Entry 6QZK (X-ray diffraction, 3.55 A resolution); this record covers chains A and B of the 3 polymer chains in the assembly.

[Chain A]
Molecule: Clostridium butyricum Argonaute
From: Clostridium butyricum
Notes: engineered mutation(s): D541A, D611A
Amino-acid sequence (748 residues; each row starts with the number of its first residue):
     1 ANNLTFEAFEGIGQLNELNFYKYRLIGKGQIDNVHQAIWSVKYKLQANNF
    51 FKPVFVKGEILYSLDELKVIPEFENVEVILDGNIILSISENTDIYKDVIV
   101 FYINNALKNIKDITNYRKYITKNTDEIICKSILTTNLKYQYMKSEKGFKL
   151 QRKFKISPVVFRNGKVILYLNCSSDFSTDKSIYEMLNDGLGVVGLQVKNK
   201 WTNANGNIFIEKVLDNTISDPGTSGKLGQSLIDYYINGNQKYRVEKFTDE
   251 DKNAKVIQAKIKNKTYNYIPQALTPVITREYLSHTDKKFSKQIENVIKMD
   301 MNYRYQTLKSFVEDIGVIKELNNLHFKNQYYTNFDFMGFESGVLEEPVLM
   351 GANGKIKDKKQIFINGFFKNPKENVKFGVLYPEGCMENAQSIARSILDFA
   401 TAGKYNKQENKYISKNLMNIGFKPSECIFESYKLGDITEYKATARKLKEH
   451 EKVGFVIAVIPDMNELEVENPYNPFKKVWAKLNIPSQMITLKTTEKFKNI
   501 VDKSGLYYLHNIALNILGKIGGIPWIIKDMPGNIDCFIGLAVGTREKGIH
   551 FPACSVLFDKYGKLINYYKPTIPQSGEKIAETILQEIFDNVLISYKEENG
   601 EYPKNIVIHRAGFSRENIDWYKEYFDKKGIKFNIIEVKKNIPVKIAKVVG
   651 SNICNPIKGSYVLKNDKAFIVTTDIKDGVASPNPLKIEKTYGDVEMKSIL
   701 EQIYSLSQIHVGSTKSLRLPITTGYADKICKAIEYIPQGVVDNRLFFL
Disordered / not traced: 464-465
Bound ions: Mg2+: Leu-748 (shared with DC1(B) of chain B)
What the authors report for this chain:
  - catalytic residues: Glu-577, Asp-727 (by similarity / conservation)
  - binding site for the 21-nt DNA strand (chain B): His-35

[Chain B]
Molecule: 21-nt DNA strand
Sequence (21 nucleotides; row label = number of the first residue in the row):
     1 CGAGGTAGTAGGTTGTATAGT
Disordered / not traced: 18-21
Bound ions: Mg2+: DC1 (shared with Leu-748(A) of chain A)

[Chain A / chain B interface]
Residue-residue contacts (72; chain A residue first):
  His-35(A) / DT16(B)  hydrogen bond to the base
  Ser-173(A) / DG8(B)  phosphate contact
  Ser-174(A) / DG8(B)  hydrogen bond to the phosphate
  Ser-174(A) / DT9(B)  phosphate contact
  Asp-175(A) / DT9(B)  phosphate contact
  Phe-176(A) / DG8(B)  phosphate contact
  Phe-176(A) / DT9(B)  hydrogen bond to the phosphate
  Gln-196(A) / DA10(B)  sugar contact
  Lys-198(A) / DA10(B)  salt bridge to the phosphate
  Asn-205(A) / DG11(B)  phosphate contact
  Gly-206(A) / DA10(B)  hydrogen bond to the phosphate
  Gly-206(A) / DG11(B)  hydrogen bond to the phosphate
  Asn-207(A) / DG11(B)  sugar contact
  Lys-262(A) / DG12(B)  salt bridge to the phosphate
  Val-276(A) / DT9(B)  phosphate contact
  Ile-277(A) / DT9(B)  sugar contact
  Thr-278(A) / DG8(B)  base contact
  Thr-278(A) / DT9(B)  hydrogen bond to the sugar
  Ile-297(A) / DA7(B)  sugar contact
  Lys-298(A) / DT6(B)  base contact
  Lys-298(A) / DA7(B)  sugar contact
  Met-299(A) / DA7(B)  hydrogen bond to the phosphate
  Tyr-472(A) / DC1(B)  hydrogen bond to the phosphate
  Lys-476(A) / DC1(B)  salt bridge to the phosphate
  Gln-487(A) / DC1(B)  hydrogen bond to the phosphate
  Met-488(A) / DC1(B)  phosphate contact
  Met-488(A) / DG2(B)  phosphate contact
  Ile-489(A) / DG2(B)  phosphate contact
  Thr-490(A) / DC1(B)  sugar contact
  Thr-490(A) / DG2(B)  hydrogen bond to the phosphate
  Tyr-507(A) / DG2(B)  hydrogen bond to the base
  Tyr-508(A) / DG2(B)  stacking on the base
  Asn-511(A) / DG2(B)  hydrogen bond to the base
  Asn-511(A) / DA3(B)  hydrogen bond to the sugar
  Ile-512(A) / DG2(B)  sugar contact
  Asn-515(A) / DC1(B)  phosphate contact
  Asn-515(A) / DA3(B)  hydrogen bond to the phosphate
  Lys-519(A) / DC1(B)  salt bridge to the phosphate
  Lys-547(A) / DG12(B)  salt bridge to the phosphate
  Gly-548(A) / DT13(B)  hydrogen bond to the phosphate
  His-550(A) / DT13(B)  sugar contact
  Gly-576(A) / DT13(B)  phosphate contact
  Gly-576(A) / DT14(B)  phosphate contact
  Glu-577(A) / DG12(B)  hydrogen bond to the base
  Glu-577(A) / DT13(B)  hydrogen bond to the phosphate
  Glu-577(A) / DT14(B)  hydrogen bond to the phosphate
  Arg-615(A) / DT14(B)  phosphate contact
  Arg-615(A) / DG15(B)  phosphate contact
  Lys-644(A) / DA7(B)  salt bridge to the phosphate
  Thr-673(A) / DG5(B)  phosphate contact
  Thr-673(A) / DT6(B)  hydrogen bond to the phosphate
  Ile-675(A) / DT6(B)  phosphate contact
  Ala-680(A) / DT6(B)  phosphate contact
  Ser-681(A) / DT6(B)  sugar contact
  Ser-681(A) / DA7(B)  hydrogen bond to the phosphate
  Pro-682(A) / DT6(B)  phosphate contact
  Asn-683(A) / DT6(B)  hydrogen bond to the phosphate
  Asn-683(A) / DA7(B)  phosphate contact
  His-710(A) / DA3(B)  phosphate contact
  His-710(A) / DG4(B)  salt bridge to the phosphate
  Ser-713(A) / DA3(B)  phosphate contact
  Lys-715(A) / DA3(B)  hydrogen bond to the base
  Lys-715(A) / DG4(B)  sugar contact
  Ser-716(A) / DG4(B)  phosphate contact
  Leu-717(A) / DG4(B)  phosphate contact
  Leu-717(A) / DG5(B)  phosphate contact
  Arg-718(A) / DG5(B)  hydrogen bond to the phosphate
  Arg-718(A) / DT6(B)  salt bridge to the phosphate
  Leu-719(A) / DG5(B)  phosphate contact
  Lys-728(A) / DG4(B)  salt bridge to the phosphate
  Leu-748(A) / DC1(B)  phosphate contact
  Leu-748(A) / DA3(B)  phosphate contact
Interface residues without a listed pair, chain A (58 interface residues in all): Lys-153, Ile-460, Asn-470, Ser-486, Thr-493, Lys-578, Gly-712

[In short]
58 residues of chain A and 16 residues of chain B are in contact, with 23 hydrogen bonds, 9 salt bridges and 1
aromatic stacking contact. Among the polar pairs are His-35(A)/DT16(B), Tyr-507(A)/DG2(B) and
Asn-511(A)/DG2(B). The paper reports catalytic residues Glu-577(A) and Asp-727(A); a binding site for the
21-nt DNA strand (chain B) at His-35(A).
Here chain A is Clostridium butyricum Argonaute (Clostridium butyricum) and chain B is a 21-nt DNA strand.
Entry 6QZK (Structure of Clostridium butyricum Argonaute bound to a guide DNA (5' deoxycytidine) and a 19-mer
target ...) was determined by X-ray diffraction.
